Entry 2CE0 (X-ray diffraction, 1.24 A resolution); this record covers chain A.

# Chain A
Protein: Cytochrome C6
Organism: Arabidopsis thaliana
Notes: fragment: cytochrome c6, residues 71-175
UniProtKB: Q93VA3 (CYC6_ARATH); residues 1-105 here correspond to UniProt positions 71-175 (UniProt number = residue number + 70)
Amino-acid sequence (105 residues; each row starts with the number of its first residue):
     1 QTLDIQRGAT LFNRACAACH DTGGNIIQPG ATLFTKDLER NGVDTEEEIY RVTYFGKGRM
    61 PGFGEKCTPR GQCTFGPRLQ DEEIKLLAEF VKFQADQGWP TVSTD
Disordered / not traced: 1-2, 102-105
Construct notes: engineered mutation A17 (Ile87 in Q93VA3), A18 (Gly88 in Q93VA3)
Curated features (UniProtKB/Swiss-Prot):
  - binding site (heme c): C16, C19, H20, M60
  - binding site (heme): Q28 to T32
Cystine bridges: C67-C73
Glycans and other covalent adducts: heme c (HEC) linked to C16, C19
Bound ions: heme c Fe: H20, M60
Residues lining bound ligands: heme c (HEC): A15, H20, N25, I27, Q28, G30, A31, T32, L33, D37, L38, N41, V43, I49, V52, T53, K57, G58, R59, M60, P61, F63, L79, L87, V91

# In short
Heme c is covalently linked to C16. H20 and M60 form the heme c Fe site. UniProt lists 4 heme c-binding
residues and 5 heme-binding residues.
Chain A is Cytochrome C6 (Arabidopsis thaliana); the structure, Structure of oxidized Arabidopsis thaliana
cytochrome 6A, was determined by X-ray diffraction together with 2CE1 from the same study.
